PDB entry 7OCX | X-ray diffraction, 1.70 A resolution | chains B and C of the 4 polymer chains in the assembly

[Chain B]
Name: Protein pid-3
Source organism: Caenorhabditis elegans
Reference sequence: O76616 (PID3_CAEEL); numbering as in UniProt (aligned over 196-274)
Amino-acid sequence (84 residues; row label = number of the first residue in the row):
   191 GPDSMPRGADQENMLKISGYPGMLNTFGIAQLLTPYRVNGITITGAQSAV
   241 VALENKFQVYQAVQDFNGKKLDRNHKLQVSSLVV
Disordered / not traced: 191-193
Construct notes: expression tag (191-195)
From the paper describing this entry:
  - self-association interface (contacts with another copy of this molecule); pairs are residue here / residue on that copy: Ala220-Phe217 (hydrophobic contact), Val228-Phe217 (hydrophobic contact), Ile231-Phe217 (hydrophobic contact)
  - mutagenesis - A220E: abolished localization

[Chain C]
Name: Embryonic developmental protein tofu-6
Source organism: Caenorhabditis elegans
Reference sequence: Q09293 (TOFU6_CAEEL); numbering as in UniProt (aligned over 1-99)
Amino-acid sequence (103 residues; row label = number of the first residue in the row; numbers below 1 keep their minus sign (Gly-3 is residue -3)):
    -3 GPDSMASSSTAYYLKDAGFHIRNIPKAWNDWNLFHVFQNFGKVSYCRVVG
    47 QSNDGQVQLGFVNMMSVADADEVRKNLNDGNLIGENFTLKVTDHKNVGGS
    97 LLP
Disordered / not traced: -3 to 6
Construct notes: expression tag (-3 to 0)

[Chain B / chain C interface]
Contacting residue pairs (13; chain B residue first):
  Pro211(B) with Leu10(C), hydrophobic
  Met213(B) with Tyr8(C), hydrophobic; Leu10(C)
  Gly235(B) with Pro99(C)
  Ala236(B) with Leu98(C); Pro99(C), hydrogen bond (backbone-backbone)
  Asp262(B) with Val63(C)
  Arg263(B) with Asp12(C), salt bridge; Val63(C); Asp67(C), salt bridge; Arg70(C)
  Asn264(B) with Lys11(C); Asp12(C), hydrogen bond
Also at the interface, not in a pair above, chain B (8 interface residues in all): His265
Also at the interface, not in a pair above, chain C (10 interface residues in all): Tyr9
The authors on this interface:
  - residue pairs: Arg263(B)-Asp67(C) (salt bridge)
  - hot spots on chain B (mutagenesis) - F247E/Q251R: abolished binding to Embryonic developmental protein tofu-6 (chain C)
  - hot spots on chain C (mutagenesis) - F30E, M61E: abolished binding to Protein pid-3 (chain B)

[In short]
8 residues of chain B and 10 residues of chain C are in contact; the contacts include 2 hydrogen bonds and 2
salt bridges. Among the polar pairs are Arg263(B)-Asp12(C), Arg263(B)-Asp67(C) and Asn264(B)-Asp12(C). The
paper describes a salt bridge between Arg263(B) and Asp67(C). The paper reports that F30E and M61E of chain C
abolish binding to Protein pid-3 (chain B); a self-association interface involving Ala220(B), Val228(B) and
Ile231(B); 4 substitutions were tested in all.
Chain B is Protein pid-3 and chain C is Embryonic developmental protein tofu-6, both from Caenorhabditis
elegans; the structure, Crystal Structure of the PID-3 TOFU-6 RRM domain complex, was determined by X-ray
diffraction (same publication as 7O6L, 7O6N and 7OCZ).
